3I63 - chains A and E of the 4 polymer chains in the assembly; structure by X-ray diffraction, 2.09 A resolution.

[Chain A]
Protein: Toluene-4-monooxygenase system protein A
From: Pseudomonas mendocina
Notes: EC 1.14.13.-
UniProt: Q6Q8Q7 (Q6Q8Q7_PSEME); residue numbers follow UniProt; this construct covers 1-500
Amino-acid sequence (500 residues; each row starts with the number of its first residue):
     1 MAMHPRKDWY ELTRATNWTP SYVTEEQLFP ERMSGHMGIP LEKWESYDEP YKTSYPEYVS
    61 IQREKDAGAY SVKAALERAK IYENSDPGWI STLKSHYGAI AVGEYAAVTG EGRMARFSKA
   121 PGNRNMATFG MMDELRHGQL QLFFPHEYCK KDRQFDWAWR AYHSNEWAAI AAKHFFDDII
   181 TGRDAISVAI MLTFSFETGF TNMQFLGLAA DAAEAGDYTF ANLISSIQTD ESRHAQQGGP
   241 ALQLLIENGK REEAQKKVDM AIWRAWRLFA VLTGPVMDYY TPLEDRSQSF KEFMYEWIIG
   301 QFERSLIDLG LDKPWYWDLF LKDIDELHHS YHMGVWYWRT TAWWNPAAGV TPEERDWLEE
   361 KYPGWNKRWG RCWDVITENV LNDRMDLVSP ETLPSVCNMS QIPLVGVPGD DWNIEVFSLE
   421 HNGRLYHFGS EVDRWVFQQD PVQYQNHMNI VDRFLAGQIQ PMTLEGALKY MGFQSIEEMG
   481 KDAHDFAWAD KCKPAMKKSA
Disordered / not traced: 1, 493-500
Metal / ion sites: Fe ion site 1: Glu104, Glu134, His137 (together with hydrogen peroxide); Fe ion site 2: Glu134, Glu197, Glu231, His234 (together with hydrogen peroxide)
Residues lining bound ligands:
  - hydrogen peroxide (PEO), molecule 1: Ile100, Gly103, Glu104, Phe176, Phe196, Phe205
  - hydrogen peroxide (PEO), molecule 2: Glu104, Ala107, Glu134, His137, Glu197, Glu231

[Chain E]
Protein: Toluene-4-monooxygenase system protein D
From: Pseudomonas mendocina
Notes: EC 1.14.13.-
UniProt: Q00459 (TMOD_PSEME); residues 1-103 here = UniProt positions 1-103
Amino-acid sequence (103 residues; numbered 1 to 103; the number before each row is that of its first residue):
     1 MSTLADQALH NNNVGPIIRA GDLVEPVIET AEIDNPGKEI TVEDRRAYVR IAAEGELILT
    61 RKTLEEQLGR PFNMQELEIN LASFAGQIQA DEDQIRFYFD KTM
Disordered / not traced: 1-2

[Interface between chain A and chain E]
Residue-residue contacts (75):
  Pro5(A) - Glu92(E)
  Arg6(A) - Gln75(E)
  Lys7(A) - Glu92(E)  salt bridge
  Pro50(A) - Ile88(E)
  Tyr51(A) - Glu78(E)
  Tyr51(A) - Leu81(E)
  Lys52(A) - Gln75(E)
  Thr53(A) - Gln75(E)
  Glu57(A) - Gln75(E)
  Ile61(A) - Gln75(E)
  Ile61(A) - Glu76(E)
  Ile61(A) - Glu78(E)
  Ile61(A) - Ile79(E)  hydrophobic
  Gln62(A) - Glu78(E)
  Glu64(A) - Ile79(E)
  Lys65(A) - Glu78(E)  salt bridge
  Asn202(A) - Ser83(E)
  Leu206(A) - Tyr48(E)
  Leu206(A) - Ala82(E)
  Leu206(A) - Ser83(E)
  Ala209(A) - Ala47(E)
  Ala210(A) - Arg45(E)
  Ala210(A) - Ala47(E)
  Ala213(A) - Arg46(E)
  Ala213(A) - Ala47(E)  hydrophobic
  Glu214(A) - Arg46(E)  salt bridge
  Asn222(A) - Arg19(E)  hydrogen bond
  Ser225(A) - Arg19(E)  hydrogen bond
  Ser226(A) - Arg19(E)
  Gln228(A) - Ala82(E)
  Thr229(A) - Arg19(E)
  Thr229(A) - Glu78(E)  hydrogen bond (side chain-backbone)
  Thr229(A) - Ile79(E)
  Thr229(A) - Leu81(E)
  Thr229(A) - Ala82(E)
  Ser232(A) - Leu81(E)
  Ser232(A) - Ala82(E)  hydrogen bond (side chain-backbone)
  Ser232(A) - Ser83(E)
  Ser232(A) - Phe84(E)
  Arg233(A) - Glu78(E)  salt bridge
  Gln236(A) - Phe84(E)
  Gln288(A) - Arg45(E)
  Lys291(A) - Leu4(E)
  Phe293(A) - Tyr48(E)
  Tyr295(A) - Leu4(E)  hydrophobic
  Tyr295(A) - Ala5(E)  hydrophobic
  Glu296(A) - Tyr48(E)  hydrogen bond
  Glu296(A) - Arg50(E)  salt bridge
  Trp297(A) - Tyr48(E)  hydrogen bond
  Trp297(A) - Arg50(E)
  Trp297(A) - Ser83(E)
  Ile299(A) - Ala5(E)
  Ile299(A) - Ala8(E)  hydrophobic
  Gly300(A) - Ala8(E)
  Gly300(A) - Asn11(E)  hydrogen bond (backbone-side chain)
  Gln301(A) - Ile17(E)
  Gln301(A) - Arg50(E)
  Gln301(A) - Ser83(E)  hydrogen bond
  Gln301(A) - Phe84(E)
  Glu303(A) - Leu9(E)
  Arg304(A) - Leu9(E)
  Arg304(A) - Asn11(E)  hydrogen bond (side chain-backbone)
  Arg304(A) - Asn12(E)
  Arg304(A) - Phe99(E)
  Arg304(A) - Lys101(E)  hydrogen bond (side chain-backbone)
  Arg304(A) - Met103(E)
  Ile307(A) - Leu9(E)  hydrophobic
  Ile307(A) - Lys101(E)
  Ile307(A) - Met103(E)  hydrophobic
  Asp308(A) - Gln87(E)
  Asp308(A) - Phe99(E)
  Asp308(A) - Asp100(E)  hydrogen bond (side chain-backbone)
  Asp308(A) - Lys101(E)  hydrogen bond (side chain-backbone)
  Lys313(A) - Leu9(E)
  Leu321(A) - Ala5(E)  hydrophobic
Other interface residues (no listed pair), chain A (48 interface residues in all): Gly207, Tyr218, Ala221, Asp230, Gln243, Ser287, Gly310
Other interface residues (no listed pair), chain E (31 interface residues in all): Asn80, Ala85, Thr102

[In short]
48 residues of chain A and 31 residues of chain E are in contact, with 12 hydrogen bonds and 5 salt bridges.
Polar pairs include Lys7(A)-Glu92(E), Lys65(A)-Glu78(E) and Glu214(A)-Arg46(E). Ligands of chain A: hydrogen
peroxide. Glu104(A), Glu134(A) and His137(A) coordinate Fe ion site 1.
Chain A is Toluene-4-monooxygenase system protein A and chain E is Toluene-4-monooxygenase system protein D,
both from Pseudomonas mendocina; the structure, Peroxide Bound Toluene 4-Monooxygenase, was determined by
X-ray diffraction, deposited together with 3I5J.
